6XP2 - chains C and D of the 5 polymer chains in the assembly; structure by X-ray diffraction, 2.30 A resolution.

# Chain C (and D)
Name: Pyrroline-5-carboxylate reductase 1, mitochondrial
From: Homo sapiens
Notes: EC 1.5.1.2; chain D of this document is another copy of the same molecule, construct and numbering; everything in this record applies to it too
Reference sequence: P32322 (P5CR1_HUMAN); residue numbers follow UniProt; this construct covers 1-300
Chain sequence (322 residues; row label = number of the first residue in the row; numbers below 1 keep their minus sign (Met-21 is residue -21)):
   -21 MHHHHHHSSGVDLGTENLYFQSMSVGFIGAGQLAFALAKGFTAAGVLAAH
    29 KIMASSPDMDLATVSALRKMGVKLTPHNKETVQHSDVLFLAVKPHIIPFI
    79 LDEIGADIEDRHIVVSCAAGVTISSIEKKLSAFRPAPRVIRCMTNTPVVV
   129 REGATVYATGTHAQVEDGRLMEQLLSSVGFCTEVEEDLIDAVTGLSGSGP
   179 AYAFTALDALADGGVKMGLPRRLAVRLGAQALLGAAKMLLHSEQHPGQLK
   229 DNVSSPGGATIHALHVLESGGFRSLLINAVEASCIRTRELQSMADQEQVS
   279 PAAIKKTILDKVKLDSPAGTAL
Not modelled in the structure: -21 to -1, 275-300 (chain D: -21 to -6, 276-300)
Construct notes: initiating methionine (-21); expression tag (-20 to 0)
Curated features (UniProtKB/Swiss-Prot):
  - binding site (NADP(+)): Ile6 to Leu11, Ser34, Asn56, Ala69 to Pro72, Cys95 to Ala97
  - binding site (NADPH): Ala8, Gln10, Leu11, Ser34, Asp36, Asn56, Val70, Lys71, Ala97, Asn230
  - binding site (L-proline): Glu164, Ala237, Thr238
  - modified residue: Ser2 (N-acetylserine), Ser278 (Phosphoserine)
  - natural variant: Arg119 (R119G: In ARCL2B; R119H: In ARCL2B), Ala179 (A179T: In ARCL2B), Gly206 (G206R: In ARCL2B; G206W: In ARCL2B), Gly248 (G248E: In ARCL3B), Arg251 (R251H: In ARCL3B), Ala257 (A257T: In ARCL3B), Arg266 (R266Q: In ARCL2B)
  - mutagenesis: Glu221 (E221A: Reduced enzyme activity), Thr238 (T238A: Decreased pyrroline-5-carboxylate reductase activity)
Reported in the primary citation:
  - binding site for thioproline: Ser233, Thr238

# Interface between chain C and chain D
Residue-residue contacts (180; chain C residue first):
  Gln10(C) - Asn230(D)
  Thr124(C) - Met216(D)  hydrogen bond
  Thr124(C) - Val231(D)
  Pro125(C) - Gly212(D)
  Pro125(C) - Ala213(D)
  Pro125(C) - Met216(D)
  Val127(C) - Met216(D)  hydrophobic
  Val128(C) - Gly212(D)
  Val128(C) - Lys215(D)  hydrogen bond (backbone-side chain)
  Val128(C) - Met216(D)  hydrophobic
  Glu130(C) - Gln208(D)  hydrogen bond
  Glu130(C) - Leu211(D)
  Glu130(C) - Gly212(D)
  Glu130(C) - Lys215(D)
  Gly131(C) - Gln208(D)
  Ala132(C) - Gln208(D)
  Phe158(C) - Arg204(D)
  Phe158(C) - Leu205(D)  hydrophobic
  Thr160(C) - Leu201(D)
  Leu166(C) - Gly196(D)
  Leu166(C) - Leu197(D)
  Ala169(C) - Met195(D)
  Ala169(C) - Leu197(D)  hydrophobic
  Val170(C) - Leu197(D)  hydrophobic
  Val170(C) - Leu205(D)  hydrophobic
  Leu173(C) - Leu188(D)
  Leu173(C) - Leu197(D)  hydrophobic
  Leu173(C) - Ala202(D)
  Ser174(C) - Leu205(D)
  Ser174(C) - Ala209(D)
  Ser176(C) - Thr238(D)  hydrogen bond
  Pro178(C) - Ala213(D)  hydrophobic
  Ala179(C) - Val231(D)  hydrophobic
  Ala179(C) - Thr238(D)
  Ala179(C) - Leu242(D)
  Tyr180(C) - Leu188(D)  hydrophobic
  Tyr180(C) - Ala241(D)
  Tyr180(C) - Leu245(D)  hydrophobic
  Ala181(C) - Leu210(D)  hydrophobic
  Ala181(C) - Ala213(D)  hydrophobic
  Phe182(C) - Ala213(D)
  Phe182(C) - Met216(D)  hydrophobic
  Phe182(C) - Pro224(D)
  Phe182(C) - Leu227(D)
  Phe182(C) - Lys228(D)
  Thr183(C) - Leu242(D)
  Thr183(C) - Phe250(D)
  Thr183(C) - Arg251(D)
  Ala184(C) - Phe250(D)  hydrophobic
  Ala184(C) - Leu254(D)  hydrophobic
  Leu185(C) - Leu217(D)  hydrophobic
  Asp186(C) - His223(D)  salt bridge
  Asp186(C) - Pro224(D)
  Asp186(C) - Arg251(D)  salt bridge
  Ala187(C) - Arg251(D)
  Ala187(C) - Ile255(D)
  Leu188(C) - Leu173(D)
  Leu188(C) - Tyr180(D)  hydrophobic
  Leu188(C) - Val258(D)  hydrophobic
  Asp190(C) - Ile255(D)
  Gly191(C) - Ile255(D)
  Gly191(C) - Val258(D)
  Gly192(C) - Val258(D)
  Lys194(C) - Glu259(D)  salt bridge
  Met195(C) - Ala169(D)
  Met195(C) - Glu259(D)
  Met195(C) - Cys262(D)  hydrophobic
  Met195(C) - Arg266(D)
  Gly196(C) - Leu166(D)
  Leu197(C) - Leu166(D)
  Leu197(C) - Ala169(D)  hydrophobic
  Leu197(C) - Val170(D)  hydrophobic
  Leu197(C) - Leu173(D)  hydrophobic
  Arg199(C) - His223(D)
  Arg199(C) - Pro224(D)
  Leu201(C) - Val162(D)  hydrophobic
  Ala202(C) - Leu173(D)
  Arg204(C) - Phe158(D)
  Arg204(C) - Leu218(D)
  Leu205(C) - Phe158(D)  hydrophobic
  Leu205(C) - Val170(D)  hydrophobic
  Leu205(C) - Leu173(D)  hydrophobic
  Leu205(C) - Ser174(D)
  Ala207(C) - Ala214(D)
  Ala207(C) - Leu218(D)  hydrophobic
  Gln208(C) - Glu130(D)  hydrogen bond (side chain-backbone)
  Gln208(C) - Gly131(D)
  Gln208(C) - Ala132(D)
  Gln208(C) - Phe158(D)
  Gln208(C) - Leu218(D)
  Ala209(C) - Ser174(D)
  Leu210(C) - Ala181(D)  hydrophobic
  Leu210(C) - Leu210(D)  hydrophobic
  Leu211(C) - Glu130(D)
  Leu211(C) - Leu211(D)
  Leu211(C) - Ala214(D)  hydrophobic
  Leu211(C) - Lys215(D)
  Gly212(C) - Pro125(D)
  Gly212(C) - Glu130(D)
  Ala213(C) - Pro125(D)
  Ala213(C) - Pro178(D)  hydrophobic
  Ala213(C) - Ala181(D)  hydrophobic
  Ala213(C) - Phe182(D)
  Ala214(C) - Ala207(D)
  Ala214(C) - Leu211(D)
  Lys215(C) - Val128(D)  hydrogen bond (side chain-backbone)
  Lys215(C) - Glu130(D)
  Lys215(C) - Leu211(D)
  Met216(C) - Thr124(D)  hydrogen bond
  Met216(C) - Pro125(D)
  Met216(C) - Val127(D)  hydrophobic
  Met216(C) - Val128(D)  hydrophobic
  Met216(C) - Phe182(D)  hydrophobic
  Leu217(C) - Leu185(D)  hydrophobic
  Leu218(C) - Arg204(D)
  Leu218(C) - Ala207(D)  hydrophobic
  Leu218(C) - Gln208(D)
  Leu218(C) - Leu211(D)  hydrophobic
  His223(C) - Asp186(D)
  Pro224(C) - Phe182(D)
  Leu227(C) - Phe182(D)
  Lys228(C) - Phe182(D)
  Lys228(C) - Thr183(D)
  Asn230(C) - Gln10(D)
  Val231(C) - Phe182(D)  hydrophobic
  Gly235(C) - Arg264(D)  hydrogen bond (backbone-side chain)
  Gly236(C) - Arg264(D)
  Ala237(C) - Ser261(D)
  Ala237(C) - Arg264(D)
  Ala237(C) - Thr265(D)
  Thr238(C) - Ser176(D)  hydrogen bond
  Thr238(C) - Ala179(D)
  His240(C) - Arg264(D)
  Ala241(C) - Tyr180(D)
  Ala241(C) - Ala257(D)
  Ala241(C) - Ser261(D)
  Leu242(C) - Ala179(D)
  Leu242(C) - Thr183(D)
  Val244(C) - Asn256(D)
  Val244(C) - Ala257(D)
  Val244(C) - Ala260(D)  hydrophobic
  Leu245(C) - Tyr180(D)  hydrophobic
  Leu245(C) - Leu253(D)
  Leu245(C) - Ala257(D)  hydrophobic
  Gly248(C) - Leu253(D)
  Phe250(C) - Thr183(D)
  Phe250(C) - Ala184(D)  hydrophobic
  Phe250(C) - Phe250(D)  hydrophobic
  Phe250(C) - Leu253(D)  hydrophobic
  Phe250(C) - Leu254(D)  hydrophobic
  Arg251(C) - Thr183(D)
  Arg251(C) - Asp186(D)  salt bridge
  Arg251(C) - Ala187(D)
  Leu253(C) - Leu245(D)
  Leu253(C) - Gly248(D)
  Leu253(C) - Phe250(D)  hydrophobic
  Leu253(C) - Leu253(D)  hydrophobic
  Leu254(C) - Ala184(D)
  Leu254(C) - Phe250(D)  hydrophobic
  Ile255(C) - Ala187(D)
  Ile255(C) - Gly191(D)
  Asn256(C) - Val244(D)
  Ala257(C) - Ala241(D)
  Ala257(C) - Val244(D)  hydrophobic
  Ala257(C) - Leu245(D)  hydrophobic
  Val258(C) - Leu188(D)  hydrophobic
  Val258(C) - Gly191(D)
  Val258(C) - Gly192(D)
  Glu259(C) - Lys194(D)  salt bridge
  Glu259(C) - Met195(D)
  Ser261(C) - Ala237(D)
  Ser261(C) - Ala241(D)
  Cys262(C) - Met195(D)  hydrophobic
  Ile263(C) - Met195(D)  hydrophobic
  Arg264(C) - Gly235(D)  hydrogen bond (side chain-backbone)
  Arg264(C) - Gly236(D)
  Arg264(C) - Ala237(D)
  Arg264(C) - His240(D)
  Thr265(C) - Ala237(D)
  Arg266(C) - Met195(D)
Interface residues without a listed pair, chain C (92 interface residues in all): Asn123, Val134, Val162, Thr171, Gly175, Gly177, Pro198, Gly206, His219, Ala260
Interface residues without a listed pair, chain D (92 interface residues in all): Asn123, Val134, Thr160, Gly177, Asp190, Pro198, Val203, Gly206, His219, Ser232, Ile263, Leu268

# Overview
The chain C/chain D interface involves 92 residues from each chain, with 10 hydrogen bonds and 5 salt bridges.
Polar pairs include Asp186(C)-His223(D), Asp186(C)-Arg251(D) and Lys194(C)-Glu259(D). UniProt lists 15
NADP+-binding residues, 10 NADPH-binding residues, 3 L-proline-binding residues and 2 mutagenesis sites on
chain C. The paper reports a binding site for thioproline at Ser233(C) and Thr238(C).
Both chains are Pyrroline-5-carboxylate reductase 1, mitochondrial (Homo sapiens). Entry 6XP2 (Structure of
human PYCR1 complexed with L-thiazolidine-4-carboxylate) was determined by X-ray diffraction, deposited
together with 6XOZ, 6XP0, 6XP1 and 6XP3.
